Entry 5ABP (X-ray diffraction, 1.80 A resolution); this record covers chain A.

Chain A:
Name: L-arabinose-binding protein
From: Escherichia coli
UniProtKB: P02924 (ARAF_ECOLI); residues 1-306 here correspond to UniProt positions 24-329 (UniProt number = residue number + 23)
Amino-acid sequence (306 residues; each row starts with the number of its first residue):
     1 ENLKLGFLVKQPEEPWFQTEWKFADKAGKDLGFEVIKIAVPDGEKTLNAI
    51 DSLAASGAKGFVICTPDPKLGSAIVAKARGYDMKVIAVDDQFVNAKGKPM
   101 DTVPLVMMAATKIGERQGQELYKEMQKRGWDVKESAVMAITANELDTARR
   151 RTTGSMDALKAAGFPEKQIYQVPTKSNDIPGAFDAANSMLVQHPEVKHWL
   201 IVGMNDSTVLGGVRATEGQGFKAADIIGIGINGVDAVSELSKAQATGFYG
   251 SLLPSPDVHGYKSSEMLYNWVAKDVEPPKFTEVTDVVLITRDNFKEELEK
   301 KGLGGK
Disordered / not traced: 1
UniProt features mapped onto this chain:
  - site: Cys64 (The binding site for the sugar molecule has not yet been established, but C-87 may be involved)
Ligand contacts: beta-D-galactopyranose / alpha-D-galactopyranose: Lys10, Gln11, Glu14, Trp16, Phe17, Cys64, Asp89, Asp90, Met108, Leu145, Thr147, Arg151, Met204, Asn205, Asn232, His259

In short:
Chain A binds beta-D-galactopyranose / alpha-D-galactopyranose.
Chain A is L-arabinose-binding protein (Escherichia coli); the structure, Substrate specificity and affinity
of a protein modulated by bound water molecules, was determined by X-ray diffraction, deposited together with
1ABF.
